PDB entry 2FAK | X-ray diffraction, 2.80 A resolution | chains M and 2 of the 28 polymer chains in the assembly

[Chain M]
Name: Proteasome component PRE4
Source organism: Saccharomyces cerevisiae
Notes: EC 3.4.25.1
UniProtKB: P30657 (PSB4_YEAST); the construct lacks a stretch of the UniProt sequence and is renumbered around it, so the offset changes along the chain: -8 to -1 = UniProt 34-41; 1-70 = UniProt 42-111; 74-92 = UniProt 120-138; 93-105 = UniProt 141-153; 3 more segments
Amino-acid sequence (233 residues; row label = number of the first residue in the row; note: 6 numbers in that range are skipped by the numbering (no residue carries them; nothing is unmodelled there); a row labelled like 71B-71D holds insertion residues (71B, then the next letters in order); numbers below 1 keep their minus sign (Thr-8 is residue -8)):
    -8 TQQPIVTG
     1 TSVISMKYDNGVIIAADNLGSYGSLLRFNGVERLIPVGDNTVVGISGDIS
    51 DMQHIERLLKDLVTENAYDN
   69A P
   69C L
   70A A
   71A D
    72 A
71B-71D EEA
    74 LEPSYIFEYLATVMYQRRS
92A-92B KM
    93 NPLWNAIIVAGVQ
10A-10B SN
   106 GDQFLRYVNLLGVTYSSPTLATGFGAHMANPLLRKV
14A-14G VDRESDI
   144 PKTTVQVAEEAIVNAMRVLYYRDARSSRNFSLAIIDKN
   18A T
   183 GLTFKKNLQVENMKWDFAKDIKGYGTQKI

[Chain 2]
Name: Proteasome component PRE3
Source organism: Saccharomyces cerevisiae
Notes: EC 3.4.25.1
UniProtKB: P38624 (PSB6_YEAST); aligned to UniProt positions 20-205 over residues 1-187 (the alignment contains insertions or deletions, so no single offset holds)
Amino-acid sequence (196 residues; row label = number of the first residue in the row; note: 3 numbers in that range are skipped by the numbering (no residue carries them; nothing is unmodelled there); a row labelled like 10A-10B holds insertion residues (10A, then the next letters in order)):
     1 TSIMAVTFKDGVILGADSRTTTGAYIANRVTDKLTRVHDKIWCCRSGSAA
    51 DTQAIADIVQYHLELYTSQY
    72 GTPSTETAASVFKELCYENKD
    94 NLTAGIIVAGYD
10A-10B DK
   106 NKGEVYTIPLGGSVHKLPYAIAGSGSTFIYGYCDKNFRENMSKEETVDFI
   156 KHSLSQAIKWDGSSGGVIRMVVLTAA
   183 GVERL
18A-18J IFYPDEYEQL
Small-molecule neighbours: Salinosporamide A, bound form (SA1; (3ar,6r,6as)-6-((S)-((S)-cyclohex-2-enyl)(hydroxy)methyl)-6a-methyl-4-oxo-hexahydro-2H-furo[3,2-c]pyrrole-6-carbaldehyde): Thr1, Arg19, Thr20, Thr21, Thr31, Lys33, Arg45, Ser46, Gly47, Ala49, Thr52, Ser129, Ser168
UniProt features mapped onto this chain:
  - active site: Thr1 (Nucleophile)

[Chain M / chain 2 interface]
Contacting residue pairs (60; chain M residue first):
  Ser24(M) - Trp165(2)
  Ser24(M) - Asp166(2)
  Ser24(M) - Gly167(2)  hydrogen bond (backbone-backbone)
  Leu25(M) - Phe133(2)  hydrophobic
  Leu25(M) - Trp165(2)
  Leu26(M) - Lys164(2)
  Leu26(M) - Trp165(2)  hydrogen bond (backbone-backbone)
  Leu26(M) - Gly167(2)
  Arg27(M) - Trp165(2)
  Phe129(M) - Ala24(2)  hydrophobic
  Phe129(M) - Tyr25(2)  hydrophobic
  Tyr163(M) - Glu18H(2)  hydrogen bond
  Tyr164(M) - Ile26(2)
  Tyr164(M) - Arg29(2)
  Arg165(M) - Ala24(2)
  Arg165(M) - Tyr25(2)
  Arg165(M) - Ile26(2)  hydrogen bond (backbone-backbone)
  Arg165(M) - Ala27(2)  hydrogen bond (side chain-backbone)
  Arg165(M) - Arg29(2)
  Asp166(M) - Ala24(2)
  Asp166(M) - Ile26(2)
  Ala167(M) - Arg19(2)
  Ala167(M) - Ala24(2)  hydrogen bond (backbone-backbone)
  Ala167(M) - Ile26(2)
  Ala167(M) - Gly167(2)
  Arg171(M) - Asp18E(2)  salt bridge
  Arg171(M) - Glu18H(2)  salt bridge
  Lys196(M) - Arg29(2)  hydrogen bond (backbone-side chain)
  Trp197(M) - Tyr18C(2)
  Trp197(M) - Pro18D(2)
  Trp197(M) - Arg29(2)
  Trp197(M) - Gly171(2)
  Trp197(M) - Val172(2)  hydrophobic
  Asp198(M) - Tyr18C(2)  hydrogen bond (backbone-side chain)
  Phe199(M) - Arg29(2)
  Phe199(M) - Val30(2)  hydrophobic
  Ala200(M) - Ile18A(2)  hydrophobic
  Ala200(M) - Val30(2)  hydrophobic
  Ala200(M) - Arg174(2)  hydrogen bond (backbone-side chain)
  Lys201(M) - Ile18A(2)
  Lys201(M) - Tyr18C(2)
  Ile203(M) - Val30(2)
  Ile203(M) - Arg174(2)
  Lys204(M) - Asp32(2)
  Lys204(M) - Arg186(2)
  Gly205(M) - Asp32(2)  hydrogen bond (backbone-side chain)
  Tyr206(M) - Thr35(2)
  Tyr206(M) - Arg45(2)
  Tyr206(M) - Gln53(2)  hydrogen bond (side chain-backbone)
  Tyr206(M) - Ala56(2)
  Tyr206(M) - Asp57(2)  hydrogen bond
  Gln209(M) - Asp32(2)
  Gln209(M) - Leu34(2)
  Gln209(M) - Thr35(2)
  Gln209(M) - Arg36(2)  hydrogen bond (side chain-backbone)
  Gln209(M) - Trp42(2)
  Gln209(M) - Arg186(2)
  Ile211(M) - Arg36(2)
  Ile211(M) - Trp42(2)
  Ile211(M) - Arg186(2)  hydrogen bond (backbone-side chain)
Interface residues without a listed pair, chain M (26 interface residues in all): Met133, Arg168, Met195
Interface residues without a listed pair, chain 2 (34 interface residues in all): Thr21, Asn28, Ile163, Ser168

[Overview]
26 residues of chain M face 34 of chain 2 across their interface, with 14 hydrogen bonds and 2 salt bridges.
Polar contacts include Arg171(M)-Glu18H(2), Arg171(M)-Asp18E(2) and Tyr163(M)-Glu18H(2). Chain 2 binds
Salinosporamide A, bound form. From UniProt: active-site residue Thr1(2) on chain 2.
Here chain M is Proteasome component PRE4 and chain 2 is Proteasome component PRE3, both from Saccharomyces
cerevisiae. Entry 2FAK (Crystal structure of Salinosporamide A in complex with the yeast 20S proteasome) was
determined by X-ray diffraction.
